Entry 1RO2 (X-ray diffraction, 1.60 A resolution); this record covers chain A.

Chain A:
Protein: hypothetical protein ORF904
Source organism: Sulfolobus islandicus
Reference sequence: Q54324 (Q54324_SULIS); residue numbers follow UniProt; this construct covers 40-249
Amino-acid sequence (216 residues; numbered 40 to 255; the number before each row is that of its first residue):
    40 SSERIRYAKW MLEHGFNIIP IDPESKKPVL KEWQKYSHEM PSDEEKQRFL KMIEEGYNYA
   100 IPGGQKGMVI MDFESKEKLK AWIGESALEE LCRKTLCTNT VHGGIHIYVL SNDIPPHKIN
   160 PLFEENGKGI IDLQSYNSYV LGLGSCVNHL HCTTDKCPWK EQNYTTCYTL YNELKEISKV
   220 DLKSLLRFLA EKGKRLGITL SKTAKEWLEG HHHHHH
Disordered / not traced: 250-255
Sequence notes: engineered mutation Met50 (Phe in Q54324), Met107 (Leu in Q54324), Met110 (Leu in Q54324); expression tag (250-255)
Disulfides: Cys131-Cys136, Cys185-Cys206, Cys191-Cys196
Metal / ion sites: Zn2+ site 1: His53, Glu215; Mn2+ near Asp111 (its only coordinating residue here); Zn2+ site 2: His141, His188

Overview:
His53 and Glu215 form the Zn2+ site 1. His141 and His188 form the Zn2+ site 2.
Chain A is hypothetical protein ORF904 (Sulfolobus islandicus); the structure, Bifunctional DNA
primase/polymerase domain of ORF904 from the archaeal plasmid pRN1- Triple mutant F50M/L107M/L110M manganese
soak, was determined by X-ray diffraction (same publication as 1RNI and 1RO0).
